Entry 7K9H (electron microscopy, 3.20 A resolution); this record covers chains I and M of the 7 polymer chains in the assembly.

[Chain I]
Protein: 2B04 heavy chain
From: Mus musculus
Sequence (119 residues; each row starts with the number of its first residue):
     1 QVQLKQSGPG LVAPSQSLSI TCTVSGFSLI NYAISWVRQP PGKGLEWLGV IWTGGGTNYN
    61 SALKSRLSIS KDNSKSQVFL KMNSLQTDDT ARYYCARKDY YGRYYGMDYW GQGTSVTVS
Disulfides: C22-C95

[Chain M]
Protein: 2B04 light chain
From: Mus musculus
Sequence (109 residues; each row starts with the number of its first residue):
     1 QAVVTQESAL TTSPGETVTL TCRSSTGAVT TSNYANWVQE KPDHLFTGLI GGTNNRAPGV
    61 PARFSGSLIG DKAALTITGA QTEDEAIYFC ALWYNNHWVF GGGTKLTVL
Disulfides: C22-C90

[How chain I and chain M interact]
Residue-residue contacts (6):
  L45(I) - F46(M)  hydrophobic
  Y94(I) - H44(M)  hydrogen bond
  Y104(I) - G48(M)  hydrogen bond (side chain-backbone)
  Y104(I) - L49(M)
  Y104(I) - A57(M)  hydrophobic
  Y104(I) - P58(M)
Interface residues without a listed pair, chain I (8 interface residues in all): W47, N58, R103, D108, W110
Interface residues without a listed pair, chain M (13 interface residues in all): I50, N55, R56, N96, H97, W98, F100

[Overview]
The interface between chain I and chain M involves 8 residues on one side and 13 on the other, with 2 hydrogen
bonds. Among the polar pairs are Y94(I)-H44(M) and Y104(I)-G48(M).
Chain I is 2B04 heavy chain and chain M is 2B04 light chain, both from Mus musculus; the structure, SARS-CoV-2
Spike in complex with neutralizing Fab 2B04 (one up, two down conformation), was determined by electron
microscopy, deposited together with 7K9I, 7K9J and 7K9K.
